PDB entry 6ULW | X-ray diffraction, 3.40 A resolution | chains A and C

== Chain A (and C) ==
Name: Amino acid adenylation domain-containing protein
Organism: Bacillus stratosphericus LAMA 585
Notes: fragment: adenylation, ketoreductase, and pseudo Asub domains; chain C of this document is another copy of the same molecule, construct and numbering; everything in this record applies to it too
UniProtKB: M5R382 (M5R382_9BACI); numbering as in UniProt (aligned over 1-1318)
Chain sequence (1327 residues; each row starts with the number of its first residue):
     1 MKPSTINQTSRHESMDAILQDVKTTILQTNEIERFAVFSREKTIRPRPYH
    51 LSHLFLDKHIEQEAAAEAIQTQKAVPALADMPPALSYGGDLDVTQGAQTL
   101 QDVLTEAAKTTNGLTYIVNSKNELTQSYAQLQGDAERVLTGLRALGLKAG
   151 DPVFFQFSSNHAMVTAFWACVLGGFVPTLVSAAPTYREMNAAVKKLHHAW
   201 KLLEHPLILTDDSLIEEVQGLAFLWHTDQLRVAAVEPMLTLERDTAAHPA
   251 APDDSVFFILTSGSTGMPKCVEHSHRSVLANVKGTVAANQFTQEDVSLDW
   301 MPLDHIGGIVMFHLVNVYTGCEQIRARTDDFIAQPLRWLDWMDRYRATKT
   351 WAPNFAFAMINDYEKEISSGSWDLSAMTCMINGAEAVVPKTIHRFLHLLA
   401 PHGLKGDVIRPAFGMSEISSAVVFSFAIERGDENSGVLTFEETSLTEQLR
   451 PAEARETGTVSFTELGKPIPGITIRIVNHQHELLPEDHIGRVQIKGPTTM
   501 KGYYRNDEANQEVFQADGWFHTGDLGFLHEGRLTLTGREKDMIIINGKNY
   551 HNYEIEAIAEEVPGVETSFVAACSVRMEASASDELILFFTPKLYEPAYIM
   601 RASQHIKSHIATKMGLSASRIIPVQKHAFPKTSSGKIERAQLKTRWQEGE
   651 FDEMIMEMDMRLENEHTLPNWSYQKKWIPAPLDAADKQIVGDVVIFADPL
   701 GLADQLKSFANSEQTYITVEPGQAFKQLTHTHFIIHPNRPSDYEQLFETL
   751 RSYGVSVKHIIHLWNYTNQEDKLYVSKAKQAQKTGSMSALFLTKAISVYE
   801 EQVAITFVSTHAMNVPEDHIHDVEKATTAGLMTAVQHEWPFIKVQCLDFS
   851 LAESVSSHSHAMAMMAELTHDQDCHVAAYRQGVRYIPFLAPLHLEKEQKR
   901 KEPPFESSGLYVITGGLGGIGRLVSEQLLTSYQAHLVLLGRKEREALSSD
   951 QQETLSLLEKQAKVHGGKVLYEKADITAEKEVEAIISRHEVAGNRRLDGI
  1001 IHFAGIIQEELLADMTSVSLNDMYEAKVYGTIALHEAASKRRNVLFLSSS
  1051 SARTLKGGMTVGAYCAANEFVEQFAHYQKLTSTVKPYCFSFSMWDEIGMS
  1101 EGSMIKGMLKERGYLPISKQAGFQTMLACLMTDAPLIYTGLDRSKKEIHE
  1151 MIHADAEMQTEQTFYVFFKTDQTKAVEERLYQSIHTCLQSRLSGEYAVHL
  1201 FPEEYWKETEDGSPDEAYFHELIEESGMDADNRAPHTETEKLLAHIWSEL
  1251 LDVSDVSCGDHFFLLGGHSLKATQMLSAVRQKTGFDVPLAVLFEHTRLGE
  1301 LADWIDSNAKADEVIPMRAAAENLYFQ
Unresolved in the structure: 1-13, 62-82, 1228-1327 (chain C: 1-12, 72-82, 1227-1327)
Sequence notes: expression tag (1319-1327)
Bound ions: Ca2+ site 1 near Glu560 (its only coordinating residue here); Ca2+ site 2: Val991 (shared with 2 residues of chain D)
Reported in the primary citation:
  - mutagenesis - M415P: abolished catalytic activity

== Chain A / chain C interface ==
Contacting residue pairs (175):
  Ile18(A) - Leu1188(C)  hydrophobic
  Ile18(A) - Arg1191(C)
  Asp21(A) - Cys1187(C)  hydrogen bond (backbone-side chain)
  Val22(A) - Leu1188(C)  hydrophobic
  Thr25(A) - Ser1183(C)
  Thr25(A) - Ile1184(C)
  Thr25(A) - Cys1187(C)
  Ile26(A) - Val1166(C)  hydrophobic
  Ile26(A) - Ile1184(C)  hydrophobic
  Thr29(A) - Arg1179(C)
  Glu31(A) - Thr1170(C)
  Glu31(A) - Asp1171(C)  hydrogen bond (backbone-backbone)
  Glu31(A) - Gln1172(C)
  Glu31(A) - Lys1174(C)  salt bridge
  Glu31(A) - Val1176(C)
  Ile32(A) - Phe1168(C)  hydrophobic
  Ile32(A) - Lys1169(C)
  Ile32(A) - Thr1170(C)
  Glu33(A) - Lys1169(C)  hydrogen bond (backbone-backbone)
  Glu33(A) - Asp1171(C)
  Arg34(A) - Phe1168(C)
  Arg34(A) - Lys1169(C)  hydrogen bond (backbone-backbone)
  Arg34(A) - Trp1206(C)
  Arg34(A) - Glu1208(C)  salt bridge
  Arg34(A) - Ser1213(C)
  Arg34(A) - Pro1214(C)
  Phe35(A) - Phe1167(C)
  Phe35(A) - Trp1206(C)
  Ala36(A) - Tyr1165(C)
  Ala36(A) - Val1166(C)
  Ala36(A) - Phe1167(C)  hydrogen bond (backbone-backbone)
  Ala36(A) - Trp1206(C)
  Ala36(A) - Phe1219(C)  hydrophobic
  Val37(A) - Tyr1165(C)
  Phe38(A) - Phe1164(C)
  Phe38(A) - Tyr1165(C)  hydrogen bond (backbone-backbone)
  Phe38(A) - Phe1167(C)  hydrophobic
  Phe38(A) - Phe1219(C)  hydrophobic
  Phe38(A) - Ile1223(C)  hydrophobic
  Ser39(A) - Thr1163(C)
  Ser39(A) - Phe1164(C)
  Arg40(A) - Glu1161(C)
  Arg40(A) - Gln1162(C)
  Arg40(A) - Thr1163(C)  hydrogen bond (backbone-backbone)
  Arg40(A) - His1220(C)  hydrogen bond
  Arg40(A) - Ile1223(C)
  Arg40(A) - Glu1224(C)  salt bridge
  Glu41(A) - Thr1160(C)
  Glu41(A) - Gln1162(C)
  Lys42(A) - Thr1160(C)  hydrogen bond (backbone-side chain)
  Lys42(A) - Glu1161(C)  hydrogen bond (backbone-backbone)
  Lys42(A) - Thr1163(C)
  Thr43(A) - Ser1144(C)
  Ile44(A) - Ser1144(C)
  Ile44(A) - Gln1159(C)
  Pro46(A) - Arg1143(C)
  Arg47(A) - Asn670(C)
  Arg47(A) - Lys896(C)
  Pro48(A) - Met660(C)
  Pro48(A) - Glu663(C)
  Pro48(A) - Thr667(C)
  Tyr49(A) - His666(C)
  Tyr49(A) - Thr667(C)  hydrogen bond (backbone-backbone)
  Tyr49(A) - Leu668(C)  hydrogen bond (backbone-backbone)
  Tyr49(A) - Asn670(C)  hydrogen bond
  Tyr49(A) - His893(C)
  Tyr49(A) - Leu894(C)  hydrogen bond (side chain-backbone)
  Tyr49(A) - Glu895(C)
  Tyr49(A) - Lys896(C)
  His50(A) - Met656(C)
  His50(A) - Asp659(C)  salt bridge
  His50(A) - Met660(C)
  His50(A) - His666(C)
  Leu51(A) - His666(C)  hydrogen bond (backbone-backbone)
  Leu51(A) - Leu668(C)  hydrophobic
  Ser52(A) - Met656(C)
  His53(A) - Glu895(C)
  Leu54(A) - Leu668(C)  hydrophobic
  Leu54(A) - Leu894(C)
  Leu54(A) - Glu895(C)
  Leu54(A) - Gln898(C)  hydrogen bond (backbone-side chain)
  Leu54(A) - Lys901(C)
  Leu54(A) - Ala1128(C)  hydrophobic
  Leu54(A) - Met1131(C)
  Phe55(A) - Leu668(C)  hydrophobic
  Phe55(A) - Gln1124(C)
  Phe55(A) - Leu1127(C)  hydrophobic
  Phe55(A) - Ala1128(C)
  His59(A) - Pro903(C)
  His59(A) - Tyr932(C)
  Met656(A) - His50(C)
  Met656(A) - Ser52(C)
  Asp659(A) - His50(C)  salt bridge
  Met660(A) - Pro48(C)
  Met660(A) - Tyr49(C)
  Met660(A) - His50(C)
  His666(A) - Tyr49(C)
  His666(A) - His50(C)
  His666(A) - Leu51(C)  hydrogen bond (backbone-backbone)
  Thr667(A) - Pro48(C)
  Thr667(A) - Tyr49(C)
  Thr667(A) - Leu51(C)
  Leu668(A) - Pro48(C)
  Leu668(A) - Tyr49(C)  hydrogen bond (backbone-backbone)
  Pro669(A) - Pro48(C)  hydrophobic
  Asn670(A) - Pro46(C)
  Asn670(A) - Arg47(C)
  Asn670(A) - Tyr49(C)  hydrogen bond
  His893(A) - Tyr49(C)
  Leu894(A) - Tyr49(C)  hydrogen bond (backbone-side chain)
  Glu895(A) - Arg47(C)  salt bridge
  Glu895(A) - Tyr49(C)
  Glu895(A) - His53(C)  salt bridge
  Lys896(A) - Arg47(C)
  Lys896(A) - Tyr49(C)
  Gln898(A) - His53(C)
  Lys901(A) - Leu54(C)
  Asp1142(A) - Arg45(C)  salt bridge
  Arg1143(A) - Pro46(C)
  Ser1144(A) - Ile44(C)
  Met1158(A) - Thr43(C)
  Gln1159(A) - Lys42(C)
  Gln1159(A) - Thr43(C)
  Gln1159(A) - Ile44(C)
  Thr1160(A) - Glu41(C)  hydrogen bond
  Thr1160(A) - Lys42(C)  hydrogen bond (side chain-backbone)
  Glu1161(A) - Arg40(C)
  Glu1161(A) - Glu41(C)
  Glu1161(A) - Lys42(C)  hydrogen bond (backbone-backbone)
  Gln1162(A) - Arg40(C)
  Gln1162(A) - Glu41(C)
  Thr1163(A) - Ser39(C)
  Thr1163(A) - Arg40(C)  hydrogen bond (backbone-backbone)
  Phe1164(A) - Phe38(C)
  Phe1164(A) - Ser39(C)
  Tyr1165(A) - Ala36(C)
  Tyr1165(A) - Val37(C)
  Tyr1165(A) - Phe38(C)  hydrogen bond (backbone-backbone)
  Tyr1165(A) - Arg40(C)
  Val1166(A) - Ile26(C)  hydrophobic
  Val1166(A) - Ala36(C)
  Phe1167(A) - Phe35(C)
  Phe1167(A) - Ala36(C)  hydrogen bond (backbone-backbone)
  Phe1167(A) - Phe38(C)  hydrophobic
  Phe1168(A) - Arg34(C)
  Lys1169(A) - Ile32(C)
  Lys1169(A) - Glu33(C)  hydrogen bond (backbone-backbone)
  Lys1169(A) - Arg34(C)  hydrogen bond (backbone-backbone)
  Thr1170(A) - Glu31(C)
  Asp1171(A) - Glu31(C)  hydrogen bond (backbone-backbone)
  Asp1171(A) - Glu33(C)
  Gln1172(A) - Glu31(C)
  Val1176(A) - Glu31(C)
  Arg1179(A) - Thr29(C)
  Leu1180(A) - Thr29(C)
  Ser1183(A) - Thr25(C)
  Ile1184(A) - Ile26(C)  hydrophobic
  Cys1187(A) - Asp21(C)
  Cys1187(A) - Val22(C)  hydrophobic
  Cys1187(A) - Thr25(C)
  Leu1188(A) - Ile18(C)  hydrophobic
  Leu1188(A) - Val22(C)  hydrophobic
  Arg1191(A) - Glu13(C)  salt bridge
  Arg1191(A) - Ile18(C)
  Arg1191(A) - Asp21(C)  salt bridge
  Trp1206(A) - Arg34(C)
  Trp1206(A) - Phe35(C)
  Trp1206(A) - Ala36(C)
  Glu1208(A) - Arg34(C)  salt bridge
  Phe1219(A) - Ala36(C)  hydrophobic
  Phe1219(A) - Phe38(C)  hydrophobic
  His1220(A) - Arg40(C)  hydrogen bond
  Ile1223(A) - Phe38(C)  hydrophobic
  Ile1223(A) - Arg40(C)
  Glu1224(A) - Arg40(C)  salt bridge
Also at the interface, not in a pair above, chain A (89 interface residues in all): Leu19, Gln28, Asn30, Arg45, Leu56, Asp652, Gln1124, Ala1128, Met1131, Lys1174, Leu1192, Glu1216
Also at the interface, not in a pair above, chain C (92 interface residues in all): Ser14, Leu19, Glu61, Glu665, Pro669, Gln927, Asp1142, Leu1180, Gly1212

== Overview ==
Chain A and chain C form an interface of 89 and 92 residues respectively; the contacts include 30 hydrogen
bonds and 12 salt bridges. Among the polar pairs are Glu31(A)-Lys1174(C), Arg34(A)-Glu1208(C) and
Arg40(A)-Glu1224(C). The paper reports that M415P of chain A abolishes catalytic activity.
Both chains are Amino acid adenylation domain-containing protein (Bacillus stratosphericus LAMA 585). Entry
6ULW (Adenylation, ketoreductase, and pseudo Asub multidomain structure of a keto acid-selecting NRPS module)
was determined by X-ray diffraction together with 6ULX, 6ULY and 6ULZ from the same study.
